Entry 4XK8 (X-ray diffraction, 2.80 A resolution); this record covers chains A and F of the 16 polymer chains in the assembly.

[Chain A]
Molecule: Photosystem I P700 chlorophyll a apoprotein A1
Amino-acid sequence (742 residues; row label = number of the first residue in the row):
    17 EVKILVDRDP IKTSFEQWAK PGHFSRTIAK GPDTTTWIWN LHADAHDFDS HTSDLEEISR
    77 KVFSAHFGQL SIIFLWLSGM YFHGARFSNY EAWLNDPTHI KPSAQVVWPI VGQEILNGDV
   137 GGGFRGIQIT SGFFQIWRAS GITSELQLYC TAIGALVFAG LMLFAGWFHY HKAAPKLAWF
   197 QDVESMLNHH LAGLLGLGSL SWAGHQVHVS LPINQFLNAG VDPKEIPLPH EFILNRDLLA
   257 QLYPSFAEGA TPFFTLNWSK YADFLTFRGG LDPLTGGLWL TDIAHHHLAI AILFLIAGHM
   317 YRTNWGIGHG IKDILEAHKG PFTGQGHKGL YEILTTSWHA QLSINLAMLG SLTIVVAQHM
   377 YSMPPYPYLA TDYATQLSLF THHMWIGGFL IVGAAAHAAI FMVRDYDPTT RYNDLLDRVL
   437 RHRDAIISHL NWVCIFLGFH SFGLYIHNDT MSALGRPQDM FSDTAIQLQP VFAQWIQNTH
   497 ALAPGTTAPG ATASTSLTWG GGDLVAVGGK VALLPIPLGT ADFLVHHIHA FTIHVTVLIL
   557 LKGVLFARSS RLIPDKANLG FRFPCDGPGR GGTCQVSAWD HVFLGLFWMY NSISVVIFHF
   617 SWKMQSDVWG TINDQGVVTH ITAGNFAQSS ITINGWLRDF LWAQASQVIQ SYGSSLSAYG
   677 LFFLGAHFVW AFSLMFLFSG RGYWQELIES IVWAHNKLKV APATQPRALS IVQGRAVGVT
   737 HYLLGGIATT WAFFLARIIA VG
Metal / ion sites: chlorophyll a Mg (37 sites), coordinated by His58, His62, His82, Gln85, His99, Gln121, Gln129, His185, His187, His205, His206, His221, His224, His301, His302, His303 and 21 more; 4Fe-4S cluster Fe: Cys581, Cys590 (shared with 2 residues of chain B)
Residues lining bound ligands:
  - beta-carotene (BCR), molecule 1: Ile89, Trp92, Leu93, Gly209, Leu210, Leu213, Gly214, Ser217
  - beta-carotene (BCR), molecule 2: Phe90, Tyr97, Thr167, Gly170, Ala171, Phe174, Leu213, Leu216, Ser217
  - beta-carotene (BCR), molecule 3: Leu216, Phe269, Phe270, Leu304, Ile308, Leu311, Ile312, His315, Ile323
  - beta-carotene (BCR), molecule 4: Phe269, Trp274, Ile308
  - beta-carotene (BCR), molecule 5: Leu346, Leu350, Ala356, Ser359, Ile360, Ala414, Phe417
  - beta-carotene (BCR), molecule 6: Ser359, Ala363, Met364, Ser367, Ile407, Ala410, Ala411, Ala414, Val553, Leu556, Leu557, Val560
  - beta-carotene (BCR), molecule 7: Phe678, Gly681, Ala682, Phe684, Val685, Leu740, Ile743, Ala744, Trp747
  - chlorophyll a (CLA), molecule 1: Val18, Lys19, Ile20, Trp195, Asp198, Ser201, His205, Thr319, Asn320, Trp321
  - chlorophyll a (CLA), molecule 2: Ile20, Val22, Phe79, Phe83, Leu177, Met178, Phe180, Ala181, Phe184, His185, Ala189, Trp195
  - chlorophyll a (CLA), molecule 3: Ile27, Lys28, Thr29, Ser30, Phe31, Gln33, Trp34, His39, Glu73, Lys77, Ser80, Ala81, Gly84, Ile88, Leu179, Gly182, Trp183, Tyr186, His187
  - chlorophyll a (CLA), molecule 4: Trp34, Pro37, Trp53, Ile54, Trp55, Leu57, His58
  - chlorophyll a (CLA), molecule 5: Trp34, His39, Phe40, Leu57, His58, Ala61, His62, Phe64, His67, Lys77, Ala81, Gly84, Gln85, Ile88, Leu179
  - chlorophyll a (CLA), molecule 6: Thr51, Ile54, Trp55, Ile704, Ile707, Val708, His711, Val716, Pro718, Pro722, Arg723
  - chlorophyll a (CLA), molecule 7: Trp55, Phe684, Val685, Phe688, Phe692, Leu725, Gln729, Ala732, Val733, Thr736, His737, Leu740
  - chlorophyll a (CLA), molecule 8: His58, Ala59, Asp60, Ala61, His62, Asp63, His355, Leu358, Leu362, Phe405, Leu406, Val408, Gly409, Ala412, His413, Ile416, Arg420, Phe577, Arg578, Trp595, Val598, Leu602, Thr736
  - chlorophyll a (CLA), molecule 9: His62, Phe64, Val78, Ala81, His82, Gln85, Leu86, Ile89, Phe90, Leu93, Phe174, Trp354, His355, Gln357, Leu358, Asn361, Leu362, Leu365, His413
  - chlorophyll a (CLA), molecule 10: His62, Gln85, Ile88, Ile89, Trp92, Leu365, Ile402, Phe405, Leu406
  - chlorophyll a (CLA), molecule 11: Leu71, Ser75, His82, Leu193, Phe196, Gln197, Val199, Met202, Leu203, His206, Leu207, Leu210, Leu211, Ile327, Leu331, Tyr347, Leu350, Thr351, Thr352, Ser353, Trp354, Gln357, Ile360, Asn361, Met364, Leu365
  - chlorophyll a (CLA), molecule 12: Phe79, His82, Phe83, Leu86, Phe90, Phe174, Met178, Trp195, Phe196, Asp198, Ser201, Met202, His205, His206, Gly209, Leu210
  - chlorophyll a (CLA), molecule 13: Ser87, Ile88, Leu91, Gln121, Val122, Val123, Trp124, Ile126, Val127, Gln129, Leu132, Ile143, Leu179, Ala674, Leu677, Phe678
  - chlorophyll a (CLA), molecule 14: Leu91, Trp92, Ser94, Gly95, Met96, Phe98, His99, Phe103, Gln121, Val122, Trp124
  - chlorophyll a (CLA), molecule 15: Trp92, Met96, His99, Ala120, Gln121, Ile143, Gln144, Ile145, Thr146, Ser147, Phe149, Ala674, Tyr675, Phe678, Trp747, Leu751
  - chlorophyll a (CLA), molecule 16: Trp92, Met96, Thr146, Ser147, Phe149, Ser394, Leu395, Thr397, His398, Trp401, Ile402, Phe405, Phe678, Ile743, Thr746, Trp747, Leu751
  - chlorophyll a (CLA), molecule 17: Trp92, Leu93, Ser147, Gly148, Phe149, Ile152, Leu211, Leu365, Leu368, Thr369, Val372, Met376, Tyr382, Leu395, His398, His399, Ile402, Leu406
  - chlorophyll a (CLA), molecule 18: Ala155, Leu210, Leu211, Gly214, Ser215, Trp218, Gln222, Ile299, His302, His303, Ile306, Phe310, Leu368, Val371, Val372, His375, Met376, Pro381, Tyr382
  - chlorophyll a (CLA), molecule 19: Ser156, Gly157, Ile158, Gln163, Cys166, Thr167, Gly214, Ser217, Trp218, Gly220, His221, His224, Val225, Pro245, His246, Ile249
  - chlorophyll a (CLA), molecule 20: Leu162, Gln163, Cys166, Leu244, His246, Leu250
  - chlorophyll a (CLA), molecule 21: Leu203, Leu207, Leu309, Phe310, Ala313, Met316, Tyr317, Ile327, Ile330, Leu331, Met364, Leu432, Val435, Leu561
  - chlorophyll a (CLA), molecule 22: Asn204, His205, Ala208, Gly209, Leu213, Leu311, Gly314, His315, Met316, Tyr317, Thr319, Trp321, Ile323
  - chlorophyll a (CLA), molecule 23: Leu216, Ser217, Ala219, Gly220, Val223, His224, Ile249, Arg252, Phe262, Gly265, Ala266, Tyr277, Phe280, Leu281, Leu304
  - chlorophyll a (CLA), molecule 24: Phe269, Trp274, Ser275, Tyr277, Ala278, Leu281, Thr282, Phe283, His301, Leu304, Ala305, Ile308, Ile312, Gly506
  - chlorophyll a (CLA), molecule 25: Phe269, Phe270, Leu272
  - chlorophyll a (CLA), molecule 26: Thr282, Phe283, Gly285, Gly286, Leu294, Asp298, Ile299, His301, His302, Ala305, Ile306, Leu309, His375, Met379, Pro381, Ser510, Thr511
  - chlorophyll a (CLA), molecule 27: Phe283, Thr503, Ala504, Pro505, Gly506, Ala507
  - chlorophyll a (CLA), molecule 28: Ile312, Ala313, His315, Met316, Ile323, Gly324, His325
  - chlorophyll a (CLA), molecule 29: Met316, His325, Asp329, Ile330, Ala333, His334
  - chlorophyll a (CLA), molecule 30: Ile330, Leu331, His334, His343, Leu346, Leu350, Asn429, Leu431, Leu432, Val435
  - chlorophyll a (CLA), molecule 31: Ala333, His334, Lys335, Gly336, Pro337, Phe338
  - chlorophyll a (CLA), molecule 32: Phe338, Thr339, Leu431, Arg434, Val435, Arg437, His438, Ile442, His445
  - chlorophyll a (CLA), molecule 33: Met364, Ser367, Leu368, Gln374, His375, Tyr377, Ser378, Met379, Thr511, Ser512, Thr514, Trp515
  - chlorophyll a (CLA), molecule 34: Ile370, Val371, Gln374, Met400, Ile407, Ile549, Thr552, Val553, Leu556, Met605, Ser608, Ile609, Val612
  - chlorophyll a (CLA), molecule 35: Gln374, Tyr377, Phe396, Met400, Phe488, Ala489, Ile492, Gln493, Trp515, Ile532, Leu534, His542, His545, Ile549, Val612, His615, Phe616, Lys619, Met620
  - chlorophyll a (CLA), molecule 36: Ala441, His445, Trp448
  - chlorophyll a (CLA), molecule 37: Ile442, His445, Leu446, Trp448, Val449, Ala546, Ile549, His550, Val553, Leu557
  - chlorophyll a (CLA), molecule 38: Ser444, His445, Asn447, Trp448, Ile451
  - chlorophyll a (CLA), molecule 39: Asn447, Cys450, Ile451, Gly454, Phe455, Phe458, Ile462, Phe547, Val551, Leu554, Ile555, Leu600, Phe603, Trp604
  - chlorophyll a (CLA), molecule 40: Trp448, Ile451, Phe452, Phe455, His456
  - chlorophyll a (CLA), molecule 41: Val449, Phe452, Leu453, Gln485, Pro486, Val487, Phe488, Ala489, Asp538, Phe539, His542, His543, Ala546, His550
  - chlorophyll a (CLA), molecule 42: Phe455, His456, Gly459, Leu460, Ile462, His463, Thr466, Met467, Arg472, Asp475, Phe477, Ile482
  - chlorophyll a (CLA), molecule 43: Phe458, Tyr461, Val541, Ile544, Phe547, Thr548, Tyr606, Asn607, Ser610, Val611, Phe614, Ile649, Trp652, Leu653, Leu657, Ala661, Ile665, Phe679, His683, Trp686, Tyr738, Gly742, Thr745, Thr746, Phe749
  - chlorophyll a (CLA), molecule 44: Phe458, Ile462, Asp465, Phe547, Phe603, Trp604, Tyr606, Asn607, Ile649, Leu653, Trp686, Tyr738
  - chlorophyll a (CLA), molecule 45: Thr466, Ala469, Leu470
  - chlorophyll a (CLA), molecule 46: Trp491, Ile492, Thr495, His496, Ala499, Thr503, Ala504, Thr511, Trp515
  - chlorophyll a (CLA), molecule 47: Leu653, Leu657, Trp658, Trp686
  - chlorophyll a (CLA), molecule 48: Leu677, Leu680, Gly681, His683, Phe684, Trp686, Ala687, Leu690
  - chlorophyll a (CLA), molecule 49: Phe684, Ala687, Phe688, Leu690, Met691, Phe694, Ser695, Tyr699, Trp700, Leu703
  - chlorophyll a (CLA), molecule 50: Ile707, Ala710, His711, Leu714, Val716
  - chlorophyll a (CLA), molecule 51: Trp709, Ala710, Lys713, Leu714
  - phylloquinone (PQN): Trp55, Met691, Phe692, Ser695, Gly696, Arg697, Trp700, Arg723, Ala724, Leu725, Ser726, Gly730
  - 4Fe-4S cluster (SF4): Cys581, Gly583, Pro584, Cys590, Ile727, Arg731

[Chain F]
Molecule: Photosystem I reaction center subunit III, chloroplastic
Amino-acid sequence (151 residues; row label = number of the first residue in the row):
    77 DISGLTPCKE SKQFAKREKQ ALKKLQASLK LYADDSAPAL AIKATMEKTK KRFDNYGKYG
   137 LLCGSDGLPH LIVSGDQRHW GEFITPGILF LYIAGWIGWV GRSYLIAIRD EKKPTQKEII
   197 IDVPLASRLL FRGFSWPVAA YRELLNGELV D
Disulfide bonds: Cys84-Cys139
Metal / ion sites: chlorophyll a Mg near Ser150 (its only coordinating residue here)
Residues lining bound ligands:
  - beta-carotene (BCR), molecule 1: Val149, Ser150, Gly151, Phe159, Ile160, Gly171, Gly174, Trp175, Arg178, Trp212, Ala216, Leu225
  - beta-carotene (BCR), molecule 2: Pro162, Leu165, Phe166, Ile169, Ile173
  - chlorophyll a (CLA), molecule 1: Tyr132, Leu165, Ile169
  - chlorophyll a (CLA), molecule 2: Val149, Phe159, Ile160, Gly163, Ile164, Leu167
  - chlorophyll a (CLA), molecule 3: Ser150, Gly151, Asp152, Gln153, Trp156
  - chlorophyll a (CLA), molecule 4: Phe159, Pro162, Gly163, Phe166, Leu167, Ala170, Ile173, Gly174, Trp212
  - chlorophyll a (CLA), molecule 5: Ile169, Trp172, Ile173, Val176, Leu206, Phe207
  - chlorophyll a (CLA), molecule 6: Gly174, Val176, Gly177, Tyr180, Ile197, Ala202
  - chlorophyll a (CLA), molecule 7: Tyr180, Leu181, Lys193, Glu194, Ile195, Ile197, Val199, Ala202, Leu206

[How chain A and chain F interact]
Residue-residue contacts - 36 pairs, chain A then chain F:
  Ala35(A) - Ile196(F)
  Pro48(A) - Thr191(F)  hydrogen bond (backbone-side chain)
  Pro48(A) - Ile195(F)  hydrophobic
  Trp53(A) - Ile195(F)  hydrophobic
  Ile54(A) - Ile195(F)  hydrophobic
  Gly128(A) - Lys124(F)
  Glu130(A) - Thr121(F)  hydrogen bond
  Glu130(A) - Lys124(F)  salt bridge
  Asp135(A) - Tyr108(F)  hydrogen bond
  Gly139(A) - Tyr108(F)
  Gly139(A) - Pro114(F)
  Phe140(A) - Tyr108(F)
  Arg141(A) - Ser104(F)  hydrogen bond
  Arg141(A) - Tyr108(F)
  Arg141(A) - Pro114(F)
  Gly669(A) - Lys100(F)  hydrogen bond (backbone-side chain)
  Lys713(A) - Val226(F)
  Lys713(A) - Asp227(F)
  Leu714(A) - Arg178(F)  hydrogen bond (backbone-side chain)
  Leu714(A) - Leu225(F)
  Leu714(A) - Val226(F)  hydrophobic
  Lys715(A) - Arg178(F)
  Lys715(A) - Ile182(F)
  Lys715(A) - Arg185(F)  hydrogen bond (backbone-side chain)
  Lys715(A) - Glu224(F)  hydrogen bond (side chain-backbone)
  Lys715(A) - Val226(F)
  Val716(A) - Arg178(F)
  Val716(A) - Leu181(F)
  Val716(A) - Arg185(F)
  Ala717(A) - Arg185(F)  hydrogen bond (backbone-side chain)
  Pro718(A) - Glu194(F)
  Ala719(A) - Pro190(F)  hydrophobic
  Ala719(A) - Thr191(F)
  Ala719(A) - Glu194(F)  hydrogen bond (backbone-side chain)
  Thr720(A) - Thr191(F)
  Thr720(A) - Glu194(F)  hydrogen bond
Also at the interface, not in a pair above, chain A (21 interface residues in all): Pro37, Val127
Also at the interface, not in a pair above, chain F (21 interface residues in all): Leu107, Ile118

[Summary]
The chain A/chain F interface involves 21 residues from each chain; the contacts include 11 hydrogen bonds and
1 salt bridge. Polar pairs include Glu130(A)-Lys124(F), Pro48(A)-Thr191(F) and Glu130(A)-Thr121(F). 2
chlorophyll a molecules are bound between chain A and chain F.
Here chain A is Photosystem I P700 chlorophyll a apoprotein A1 and chain F is Photosystem I reaction center
subunit III, chloroplastic. Entry 4XK8 (Crystal structure of plant photosystem I-LHCI super-complex at 2.8
angstrom resolution) was determined by X-ray diffraction.
